Entry 5WFQ (X-ray diffraction, 2.26 A resolution); this record covers chains R and N of the 3 polymer chains in the assembly.

# Chain R
Name: GTPase HRas
Source organism: Homo sapiens
UniProt: P01112 (RASH_HUMAN); residue numbers follow UniProt; this construct covers 1-166
Chain sequence (167 residues; each row starts with the number of its first residue; numbering starts at 0):
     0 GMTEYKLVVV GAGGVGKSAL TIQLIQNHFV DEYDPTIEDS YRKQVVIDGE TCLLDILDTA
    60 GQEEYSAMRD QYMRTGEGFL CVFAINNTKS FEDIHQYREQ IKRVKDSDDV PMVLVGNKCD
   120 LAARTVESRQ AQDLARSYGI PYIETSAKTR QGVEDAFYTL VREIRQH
Construct notes: expression tag (0)
UniProt features mapped onto this chain:
  - region: His166 (Hypervariable region)
  - motif: Tyr32 to Tyr40 (Effector region)
  - binding site (GTP): Gly13 to Ala18, Val29 to Thr35, Ala59, Gly60, Asn116 to Asp119, Ser145 to Lys147
  - modified residue: Met1 (N-acetylmethionine), Thr2 (N-acetylthreonine), Cys118 (S-nitrosocysteine)
  - glycosylation: Thr35 (Microbial infection: O-linked (Glc) threonine)
  - natural variant: Gly12 (G12A: In CSTLO; G12C: In CSTLO; G12D: In CSTLO; G12E: In CSTLO; G12S: In CSTLO and CMEMS; G12V: In CSTLO, bladder carcinoma and CMEMS), Gly13 (G13C: In CSTLO; G13D: In CSTLO; G13R: In SFM), Gln22 (Q22K: In CMEMS), Glu37 (E37EE: In CSTLO), Thr58 (T58I: In CSTLO), Gln61 (Q61K: In NMTC2; Q61L: In melanoma), Glu63 (E63K: In CMEMS), Ser89 (S89C: Found in a patient with severe fetal hydrops and pleural effusion; uncertain significance), Lys117 (K117R: In CSTLO), Ala146 (A146T: In CSTLO; A146V: In CSTLO)
  - mutagenesis: Ser17 (S17N: Dominant negative. Prevents PLCE1 EGF-induced recruitment to plasma membrane. No effect on subcellular location of isoform 2), Asn26 (N26G: Loss of interaction with PLCE1; when associated with V-12), Val29 (V29A: No effect on interaction with PLCE1; when associated with V-12), Tyr32 (Y32F: Loss of interaction and recruitment to plasma membrane of PLCE1; when associated with V-12), Pro34 (P34G: No effect on interaction with PLCE1; when associated with V-12), Thr35 (T35S: Loss of interaction with PLCE1; when associated with V-12), Glu37 (E37G: No effect on interaction with PLCE1; when associated with V-12), Asp38 (D38N: No effect on interaction with PLCE1; when associated with V-12), Ser39 (S39C: No effect on interaction with PLCE1; when associated with V-12), Ala59 (A59T: Loss of GTPase activity and creation of an autophosphorylation site), Gln61 (Q61I: Moderately increased transformation of cultured cell lines; Q61R: Promotes interaction with SHOC2 and PP1C; Q61V: Strongly increased transformation of cultured cell lines), Ala83 (A83T: GTP-binding activity reduced by factor of 30), 4 further mutagenesis entries in UniProt

# Chain N
Name: Son of sevenless homolog 1
Source organism: Homo sapiens
UniProt: Q07889 (SOS1_HUMAN); residues 566-1046 here = UniProt positions 566-1046
Chain sequence (482 residues; row label = number of the first residue in the row):
   565 GQMRLPSADV YRFAEPDSEE NIIFEENMQP KAGIPIIKAG TVIKLIERLT YHMYADPNFV
   625 RTFLTTYRSF CKPQELLSLI IERFEIPEPE PTEADRIAIE NGDQPLSAEL KRFRKEYIQP
   685 VQLRVLNVCR HWVEHHFYDF ERDAYLLQRM EEFIGTVRGK AMKKWVESIT KIIQRKKIAR
   745 DNGPGHNITF QSSPPTVEWH ISRPGHIETF DLLTLHPIEI ARQLTLLESD LYRAVQPSEL
   805 VGSVWTKEDK EINSPNLLKM IRHTTNLTLW FEKCIVETEN LEERVAVVSR IIEILQVFQE
   865 LNNFNGVLEV VSAMNSSPVY RLDHTFEQIP SRQKKILEEA HELSEDHYKK YLAKLRSINP
   925 PCVPFFGIYL TNILKTEEGN PEVLKRHGKE LINFSKRRKV AEITGEIQQY QNQPYCLRVE
   985 SDIKRFFENL NPMGNSMEKE FTDYLFNKSL EIEPRNPKPL PRFPKKYSYP LKSPGVRPSN
  1045 PR
Disordered / not traced: 565, 594-596, 744-750
Construct notes: expression tag (565)
Residues lining bound ligands: 5UV (7-chloranyl-N-(3-chloranyl-4-fluoranyl-phenyl)-1,2,3,4-tetrahydroacridin-9-amine): Val852, Ile856, Val875, Met878, Asn879, Val883, Tyr884, Leu886, Asp887, Thr889, Phe890, Ile893, Leu901, Glu902, His905
Reported in the primary citation:
  - binding site for 5UV: Tyr884, Phe890, His905

# Interface between chain R and chain N
Pairs across the interface (67; chain R residue first):
  Gly13(R) - Thr810(N)
  Ser17(R) - Leu938(N)
  Ser17(R) - Glu942(N)
  Ala18(R) - Glu942(N)
  Ile21(R) - Lys939(N)
  Ile21(R) - Glu942(N)
  Ile21(R) - Gly943(N)
  Gln25(R) - Gly943(N)  hydrogen bond (side chain-backbone)
  Asp30(R) - Pro945(N)
  Glu31(R) - Gly943(N)
  Glu31(R) - Asn944(N)
  Tyr32(R) - Lys939(N)
  Tyr32(R) - Gly943(N)
  Tyr32(R) - Asn944(N)  hydrogen bond (backbone-side chain)
  Pro34(R) - Asn936(N)
  Pro34(R) - Lys939(N)
  Pro34(R) - Thr940(N)
  Thr35(R) - Asn936(N)
  Glu37(R) - Lys913(N)  salt bridge
  Tyr40(R) - His911(N)
  Asp54(R) - His911(N)  salt bridge
  Ile55(R) - His911(N)
  Asp57(R) - Thr935(N)
  Asp57(R) - Lys939(N)  hydrogen bond (backbone-side chain)
  Thr58(R) - Thr935(N)  hydrogen bond (backbone-side chain)
  Ala59(R) - Thr935(N)  hydrogen bond (backbone-side chain)
  Ala59(R) - Leu938(N)
  Gly60(R) - Trp809(N)  hydrogen bond (backbone-side chain)
  Gly60(R) - Leu934(N)
  Gly60(R) - Leu938(N)
  Gln61(R) - Phe929(N)
  Gln61(R) - Gly931(N)  hydrogen bond (side chain-backbone)
  Gln61(R) - Thr935(N)  hydrogen bond
  Glu63(R) - Leu822(N)
  Glu63(R) - Ile825(N)
  Glu63(R) - Arg826(N)  salt bridge
  Glu63(R) - Thr829(N)  hydrogen bond (backbone-side chain)
  Tyr64(R) - Met824(N)
  Tyr64(R) - Ile825(N)
  Tyr64(R) - Thr829(N)
  Tyr64(R) - Phe929(N)  hydrophobic
  Tyr64(R) - Phe930(N)
  Tyr64(R) - Gly931(N)  hydrogen bond (side chain-backbone)
  Ser65(R) - Thr829(N)
  Ser65(R) - Glu1002(N)  hydrogen bond
  Ala66(R) - Thr832(N)
  Met67(R) - Ser876(N)
  Met67(R) - Tyr912(N)
  Met67(R) - Phe929(N)  hydrophobic
  Asp69(R) - Ser880(N)
  Asp69(R) - Ser881(N)  hydrogen bond (side chain-backbone)
  Gln70(R) - Val875(N)
  Gln70(R) - Asn879(N)
  Gln70(R) - Ser908(N)
  Tyr71(R) - Tyr912(N)  hydrogen bond
  Tyr71(R) - Phe929(N)
  Arg73(R) - Asn879(N)  hydrogen bond (side chain-backbone)
  Arg73(R) - Ser880(N)
  Arg73(R) - Ser881(N)
  Arg73(R) - Tyr884(N)
  Gln95(R) - Lys1003(N)
  Arg102(R) - Ser881(N)
  Arg102(R) - Thr1006(N)
  Arg102(R) - Asp1007(N)  salt bridge
  Arg102(R) - Phe1010(N)
  Val103(R) - Ser881(N)
  Asp105(R) - Arg1019(N)  salt bridge
Also at the interface, not in a pair above, chain R (36 interface residues in all): Gly12, Asp33, Leu56, Arg68
Also at the interface, not in a pair above, chain N (44 interface residues in all): Thr828, Leu833, Pro882, His905, Asp910, Ile932, Lys963

# In short
The interface between chain R and chain N involves 36 residues on one side and 44 on the other; the contacts
include 14 hydrogen bonds and 5 salt bridges. Among the polar pairs are Glu37(R)-Lys913(N), Asp54(R)-His911(N)
and Glu63(R)-Arg826(N). Ligands of chain N: compound 5UV. From the paper: a binding site for 5UV at Tyr884(N),
Phe890(N) and His905(N).
Chain R is GTPase HRas and chain N is Son of sevenless homolog 1, both from Homo sapiens; the structure,
Ligand-bound Ras:SOS:Ras complex, was determined by X-ray diffraction, deposited together with 5WFO, 5WFP and
5WFR.
